PDB entry 8Z99 | electron microscopy, 3.20 A resolution | chains I and N of the 15 polymer chains in the assembly

# Chain I
Protein: a protein
Amino-acid sequence (609 residues; each row starts with the number of its first residue):
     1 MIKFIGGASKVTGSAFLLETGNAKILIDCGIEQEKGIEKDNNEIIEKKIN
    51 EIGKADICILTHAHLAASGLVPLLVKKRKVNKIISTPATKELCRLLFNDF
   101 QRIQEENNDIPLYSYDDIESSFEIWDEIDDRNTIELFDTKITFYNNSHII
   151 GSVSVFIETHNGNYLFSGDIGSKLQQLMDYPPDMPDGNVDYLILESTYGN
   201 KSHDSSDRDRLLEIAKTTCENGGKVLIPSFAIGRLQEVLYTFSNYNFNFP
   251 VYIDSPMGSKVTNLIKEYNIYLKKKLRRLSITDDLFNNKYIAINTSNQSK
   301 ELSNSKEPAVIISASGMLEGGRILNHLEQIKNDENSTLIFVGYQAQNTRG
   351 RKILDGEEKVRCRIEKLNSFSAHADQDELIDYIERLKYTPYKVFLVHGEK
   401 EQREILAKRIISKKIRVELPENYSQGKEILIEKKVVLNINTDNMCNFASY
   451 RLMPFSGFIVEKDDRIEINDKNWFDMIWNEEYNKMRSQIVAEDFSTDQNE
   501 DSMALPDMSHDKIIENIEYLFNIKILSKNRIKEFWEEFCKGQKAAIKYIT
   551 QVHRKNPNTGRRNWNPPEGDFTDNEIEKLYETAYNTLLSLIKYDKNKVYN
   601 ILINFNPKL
Not modelled in the structure: 1-433, 490-503, 608-609

# Chain N
Molecule: 60-nt RNA strand
Sequence (60 nucleotides; numbered -19 to 40; the number before each row is that of its first residue; numbers below 1 keep their minus sign (G-19 is residue -19)):
   -19 GAACAGAAGAACACCUAAACGCGAAGCGCACCUAAUUUCGAAUCCAGCAU
    31 GAGAAGCUAA
Not modelled in the structure: -19 to -17, -11 to -4, 38-40

# Interface between chain I and chain N
Contacting residue pairs - 18 pairs, chain I then chain N:
  Ser527(I) with C11(N), hydrogen bond to the phosphate; C12(N), phosphate contact
  Lys528(I) with C12(N), hydrogen bond to the phosphate; U13(N), salt bridge to the phosphate
  Asn529(I) with C11(N), phosphate contact; C12(N), hydrogen bond to the phosphate
  Arg530(I) with A10(N), salt bridge to the phosphate; C11(N), salt bridge to the phosphate
  Asn556(I) with C7(N), hydrogen bond to the phosphate
  Asn558(I) with G6(N), hydrogen bond to the phosphate; C7(N), hydrogen bond to the phosphate
  Thr559(I) with G6(N), sugar contact
  Arg561(I) with C7(N), sugar contact; C9(N), sugar contact
  Asn563(I) with C9(N), phosphate contact; A10(N), phosphate contact
  Asn565(I) with A10(N), hydrogen bond to the sugar; C11(N), sugar contact
Other interface residues (no listed pair), chain I (13 interface residues in all): Ile525, Val552, Pro566
Other interface residues (no listed pair), chain N (8 interface residues in all): G8

# Overview
Chain I and chain N form an interface of 13 and 8 residues respectively; the contacts include 7 hydrogen bonds
and 3 salt bridges. Polar contacts include Asn565(I)-A10(N), Ser527(I)-C11(N) and Lys528(I)-C12(N).
Here chain I is a protein and chain N is a 60-nt RNA strand. Entry 8Z99 (Cryo-EM structure of NTR-bound type
VII CRISPR-Cas complex at substrate-engaged state +I) was determined by electron microscopy (same publication
as 8YHD, 8YHE, 8Z4J, 8Z4L, 8Z9C and 8Z9E).
